4QZX - chains L and V of the 28 polymer chains in the assembly; structure by X-ray diffraction, 2.60 A resolution.

[Chain L]
Name: Proteasome subunit beta type-6
From: Saccharomyces cerevisiae
Notes: EC 3.4.25.1
UniProtKB: P23724 (PSB6_YEAST); residues 1-222 here correspond to UniProt positions 20-241 (UniProt number = residue number + 19)
Sequence (222 residues; each row starts with the number of its first residue):
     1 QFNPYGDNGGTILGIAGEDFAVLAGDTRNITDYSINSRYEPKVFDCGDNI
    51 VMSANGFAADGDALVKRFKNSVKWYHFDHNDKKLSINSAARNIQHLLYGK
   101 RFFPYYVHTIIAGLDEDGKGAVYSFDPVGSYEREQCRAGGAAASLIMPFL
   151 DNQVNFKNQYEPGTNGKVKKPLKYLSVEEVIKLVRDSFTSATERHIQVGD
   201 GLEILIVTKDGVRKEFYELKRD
Bound ions: Mg2+: D222 (shared with I163(V), D166(V), S169(V) of chain V)
Residues lining bound ligands: 04C (1,2,4-trideoxy-4-methyl-2-{[N-(morpholin-4-ylacetyl)-L-alanyl-O-methyl-L-tyrosyl]amino}-1-phenyl-D-xylitol): R101, D126, P127, V128

[Chain V]
Name: Proteasome subunit beta type-2
From: Saccharomyces cerevisiae
Notes: EC 3.4.25.1
UniProtKB: P25043 (PSB2_YEAST); residues 1-232 here correspond to UniProt positions 30-261 (UniProt number = residue number + 29)
Sequence (232 residues; numbered 1 to 232; the number before each row is that of its first residue):
     1 TTIVGVKFNNGVVIAADTRSTQGPIVADKNCAKLHRISPKIWCAGAGTAA
    51 DTEAVTQLIGSNIELHSLYTSREPRVVSALQMLKQHLFKYQGHIGAYLIV
   101 AGVDPTGSHLFSIHAHGSTDVGYYLSLGSGSLAAMAVLESHWKQDLTKEE
   151 AIKLASDAIQAGIWNDLGSGSNVDVCVMEIGKDAEYLRNYLTPNVREEKQ
   201 KSYKFPRGTTAVLKESIVNICDIQEEQVDITA
Unresolved in the structure: 223-232
Covalently attached groups: compound 04C linked to T1
Bound ions: Mg2+: I163, D166, S169 (shared with D222(L) of chain L)
Residues lining bound ligands:
  - 04C (1,2,4-trideoxy-4-methyl-2-{[N-(morpholin-4-ylacetyl)-L-alanyl-O-methyl-L-tyrosyl]amino}-1-phenyl-D-xylitol), molecule 1: R19, S20, T21, Q22, C31, K33, G45, A46, G47, T48, A49, T52, S129, G168
  - 04C, molecule 2: H114, H116, S118
UniProt features mapped onto this chain:
  - active site: T1 (Nucleophile)

[Interface between chain L and chain V]
Pairs across the interface (59):
  I30(L) with L167(V), hydrophobic
  D32(L) with L167(V)
  Y33(L) with G23(V); N165(V); D166(V); L167(V), hydrogen bond (backbone-backbone); G168(V)
  I35(L) with W164(V); L167(V), hydrophobic
  R38(L) with W164(V), hydrogen bond (side chain-backbone); N165(V)
  F149(L) with Y203(V)
  N152(L) with F205(V)
  Q153(L) with Y203(V); F205(V)
  N158(L) with T209(V)
  Q159(L) with F205(V); T209(V)
  Y160(L) with T209(V), hydrogen bond (backbone-backbone); A211(V), hydrophobic
  P162(L) with R207(V); G208(V)
  G166(L) with A211(V)
  E179(L) with K201(V)
  K182(L) with Q200(V)
  L183(L) with Y203(V)
  R185(L) with E197(V), salt bridge; Q200(V), hydrogen bond
  D186(L) with K199(V); Q200(V), hydrogen bond (side chain-backbone); K201(V), hydrogen bond (side chain-backbone); Y203(V), hydrogen bond
  T189(L) with R196(V), hydrogen bond; E197(V)
  S190(L) with R196(V), hydrogen bond
  E193(L) with V26(V); K29(V), salt bridge; R196(V)
  R194(L) with P24(V); I25(V); V26(V), hydrogen bond (backbone-backbone); A27(V), hydrogen bond (side chain-backbone); K29(V)
  H195(L) with P24(V); I25(V)
  I196(L) with R19(V); P24(V), hydrogen bond (backbone-backbone); V26(V), hydrophobic; L167(V)
  K220(L) with N194(V), hydrogen bond (side chain-backbone)
  R221(L) with W164(V)
  D222(L) with R19(V), salt bridge; I163(V); W164(V); D166(V); S169(V); G170(V); S171(V), hydrogen bond (side chain-backbone); N194(V)
Other interface residues (no listed pair), chain L (32 interface residues in all): R28, S34, L145, E161, E218
Other interface residues (no listed pair), chain V (32 interface residues in all): T21, D28, V195, P206

[Summary]
Chain L and chain V each contribute 32 residues to their interface, with 14 hydrogen bonds and 3 salt bridges.
Polar contacts include R185(L)-E197(V), E193(L)-K29(V) and D222(L)-R19(V). Chain L binds compound 04C. Ligands
of chain V: compound 04C. Covalently linked compound 04C: at T1(V).
Here chain L is Proteasome subunit beta type-6 and chain V is Proteasome subunit beta type-2, both from
Saccharomyces cerevisiae. Entry 4QZX (yCP beta5-C63F mutant in complex with the epoxyketone inhibitor ONX
0914) was determined by X-ray diffraction, deposited together with 4QUX, 4QUY, 4QV0, 4QV1, 4QV3, 4QV4 and 42
further entries.
